9B9P - chains A and B; structure by X-ray diffraction, 3.18 A resolution.

Chain A (and B):
Molecule: Ketol-acid reductoisomerase (NADP(+))
Organism: Staphylococcus aureus
Notes: EC 1.1.1.86; chain B of this document is another copy of the same molecule, construct and numbering; everything in this record applies to it too
Reference sequence: A0A4T9XKD7 (A0A4T9XKD7_STAAU); numbering as in UniProt (aligned over 1-334)
Chain sequence (340 residues; numbered 1 to 340; the number before each row is that of its first residue):
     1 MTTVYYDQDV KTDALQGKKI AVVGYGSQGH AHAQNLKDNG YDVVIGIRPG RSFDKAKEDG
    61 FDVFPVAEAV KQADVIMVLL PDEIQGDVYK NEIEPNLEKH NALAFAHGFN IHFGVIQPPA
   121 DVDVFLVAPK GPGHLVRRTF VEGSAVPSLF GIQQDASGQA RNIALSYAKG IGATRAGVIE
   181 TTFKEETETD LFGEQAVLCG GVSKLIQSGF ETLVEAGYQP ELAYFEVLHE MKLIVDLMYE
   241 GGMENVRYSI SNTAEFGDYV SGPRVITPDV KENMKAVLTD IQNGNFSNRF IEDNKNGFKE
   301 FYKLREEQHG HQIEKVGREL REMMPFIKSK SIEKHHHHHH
Unresolved in the structure: 1-2, 326-340 (chain B: 1, 327-340)
Construct notes: expression tag (335-340)

Interface between chain A and chain B:
Contacting residue pairs - 202 pairs, chain A then chain B:
  Tyr6(A) - Met323(B)
  Asp82(A) - Thr253(B)  hydrogen bond
  Glu83(A) - Asn252(B)  hydrogen bond
  Lys130(A) - Glu226(B)  salt bridge
  Gly131(A) - Leu233(B)
  Pro132(A) - Leu233(B)
  Ala145(A) - Pro325(B)
  Pro147(A) - Phe225(B)  hydrophobic
  Pro147(A) - Met324(B)  hydrophobic
  Leu149(A) - Leu222(B)  hydrophobic
  Ala176(A) - Met323(B)
  Glu180(A) - Gln219(B)  hydrogen bond (backbone-side chain)
  Thr181(A) - Leu222(B)
  Lys184(A) - Tyr218(B)
  Glu185(A) - Tyr218(B)
  Glu185(A) - Gln219(B)  hydrogen bond (side chain-backbone)
  Glu185(A) - Leu222(B)
  Glu188(A) - Tyr218(B)  hydrogen bond
  Thr189(A) - Tyr218(B)
  Thr189(A) - Glu226(B)
  Asp190(A) - Glu226(B)
  Phe192(A) - Gly209(B)
  Phe192(A) - Thr212(B)
  Phe192(A) - Leu213(B)  hydrophobic
  Gly193(A) - Glu226(B)
  Glu194(A) - Ala254(B)
  Gln195(A) - Gly257(B)
  Gln195(A) - Ser261(B)  hydrogen bond
  Val197(A) - Val227(B)
  Leu198(A) - Glu226(B)
  Leu198(A) - Met231(B)  hydrophobic
  Leu198(A) - Ile234(B)
  Cys199(A) - Ile234(B)  hydrophobic
  Cys199(A) - Asp258(B)
  Gly200(A) - Asp258(B)
  Gly200(A) - Gly262(B)
  Gly201(A) - Ile266(B)
  Ser203(A) - Met243(B)
  Ser203(A) - Arg247(B)  hydrogen bond
  Ser203(A) - Asp258(B)  hydrogen bond
  Lys204(A) - Ile266(B)
  Leu205(A) - Ala196(B)
  Leu205(A) - Val197(B)
  Leu205(A) - Gly201(B)
  Leu205(A) - Val202(B)  hydrophobic
  Leu205(A) - Leu205(B)  hydrophobic
  Leu205(A) - Ile266(B)
  Leu205(A) - Met274(B)
  Ile206(A) - Met238(B)  hydrophobic
  Ile206(A) - Met243(B)  hydrophobic
  Gln207(A) - Met243(B)
  Ser208(A) - Ile266(B)
  Ser208(A) - Met274(B)
  Gly209(A) - Phe192(B)
  Gly209(A) - Val197(B)
  Gly209(A) - Met274(B)  hydrogen bond (backbone-side chain)
  Glu211(A) - Lys271(B)  salt bridge
  Thr212(A) - Lys271(B)
  Thr212(A) - Met274(B)
  Thr212(A) - Lys275(B)
  Thr212(A) - Leu278(B)
  Leu213(A) - Phe192(B)  hydrophobic
  Glu215(A) - Lys271(B)  salt bridge
  Glu215(A) - Lys275(B)  salt bridge
  Ala216(A) - Leu278(B)  hydrophobic
  Tyr218(A) - Glu185(B)
  Tyr218(A) - Glu188(B)  hydrogen bond
  Tyr218(A) - Gln282(B)  hydrogen bond
  Gln219(A) - Glu180(B)  hydrogen bond (side chain-backbone)
  Gln219(A) - Thr181(B)
  Gln219(A) - Glu185(B)  hydrogen bond (backbone-side chain)
  Glu221(A) - Thr2(B)
  Leu222(A) - Lys130(B)
  Leu222(A) - Leu149(B)  hydrophobic
  Leu222(A) - Glu185(B)
  Leu222(A) - Thr189(B)
  Tyr224(A) - Gly242(B)
  Glu226(A) - Lys130(B)  salt bridge
  Glu226(A) - Thr189(B)
  Glu226(A) - Asp190(B)
  Glu226(A) - Gly193(B)
  Glu226(A) - Leu198(B)
  Val227(A) - Val197(B)
  Leu228(A) - Met238(B)  hydrophobic
  His229(A) - Tyr239(B)
  Glu230(A) - Leu198(B)
  Met231(A) - Val197(B)  hydrophobic
  Met231(A) - Leu198(B)
  Met231(A) - Val202(B)  hydrophobic
  Met231(A) - Val235(B)  hydrophobic
  Lys232(A) - Val235(B)
  Lys232(A) - Asp236(B)
  Lys232(A) - Tyr239(B)
  Leu233(A) - Pro132(B)
  Ile234(A) - Leu198(B)
  Val235(A) - Met231(B)  hydrophobic
  Val235(A) - Lys232(B)
  Val235(A) - Val235(B)  hydrophobic
  Asp236(A) - Lys232(B)  salt bridge
  Met238(A) - Ile206(B)  hydrophobic
  Met238(A) - Leu228(B)  hydrophobic
  Met238(A) - Met231(B)  hydrophobic
  Tyr239(A) - His229(B)
  Tyr239(A) - Lys232(B)
  Glu240(A) - Arg321(B)
  Gly241(A) - Arg321(B)  hydrogen bond (backbone-side chain)
  Gly242(A) - Arg321(B)
  Met243(A) - Ser203(B)
  Met243(A) - Ile206(B)  hydrophobic
  Met243(A) - Gln207(B)
  Glu244(A) - Glu314(B)
  Glu244(A) - Arg321(B)  salt bridge
  Arg247(A) - Ser203(B)  hydrogen bond
  Arg247(A) - Gln308(B)  hydrogen bond
  Ile250(A) - Cys199(B)  hydrophobic
  Asn252(A) - Glu83(B)  hydrogen bond
  Asn252(A) - Phe301(B)
  Asn252(A) - Arg305(B)
  Thr253(A) - Asp82(B)
  Thr253(A) - Phe286(B)
  Thr253(A) - Phe290(B)
  Ala254(A) - Glu194(B)
  Glu255(A) - Phe301(B)
  Glu255(A) - Arg305(B)  salt bridge
  Phe256(A) - Phe286(B)  hydrophobic
  Phe256(A) - Phe290(B)  hydrophobic
  Phe256(A) - Phe301(B)  hydrophobic
  Gly257(A) - Gln195(B)
  Gly257(A) - Phe286(B)
  Asp258(A) - Cys199(B)
  Asp258(A) - Gly200(B)
  Asp258(A) - Ser203(B)  hydrogen bond
  Tyr259(A) - Phe301(B)  hydrophobic
  Tyr259(A) - Leu304(B)  hydrophobic
  Tyr259(A) - Arg305(B)
  Tyr259(A) - Gln308(B)
  Val260(A) - Phe286(B)  hydrophobic
  Val260(A) - Arg289(B)
  Val260(A) - Leu304(B)  hydrophobic
  Ser261(A) - Gln195(B)  hydrogen bond
  Gly262(A) - Gly200(B)
  Arg264(A) - Asn273(B)  hydrogen bond (backbone-side chain)
  Arg264(A) - Ala276(B)
  Arg264(A) - Asp280(B)  salt bridge
  Val265(A) - Val270(B)
  Val265(A) - Asn273(B)  hydrogen bond (backbone-side chain)
  Val265(A) - Val277(B)  hydrophobic
  Ile266(A) - Gly201(B)
  Ile266(A) - Lys204(B)
  Ile266(A) - Leu205(B)  hydrophobic
  Ile266(A) - Ser208(B)
  Ile266(A) - Ile266(B)  hydrophobic
  Thr267(A) - Asn273(B)
  Val270(A) - Val265(B)  hydrophobic
  Val270(A) - Val270(B)  hydrophobic
  Lys271(A) - Glu211(B)  salt bridge
  Lys271(A) - Thr212(B)
  Lys271(A) - Glu215(B)  salt bridge
  Asn273(A) - Arg264(B)  hydrogen bond (side chain-backbone)
  Asn273(A) - Val265(B)  hydrogen bond (side chain-backbone)
  Asn273(A) - Thr267(B)
  Met274(A) - Leu205(B)  hydrophobic
  Met274(A) - Ser208(B)
  Met274(A) - Gly209(B)
  Met274(A) - Thr212(B)
  Met274(A) - Val265(B)  hydrophobic
  Ala276(A) - Arg264(B)
  Val277(A) - Arg264(B)
  Leu278(A) - Ala216(B)  hydrophobic
  Leu278(A) - Tyr218(B)
  Asp280(A) - Arg264(B)  salt bridge
  Gln282(A) - Tyr218(B)  hydrogen bond
  Phe286(A) - Thr253(B)
  Phe286(A) - Phe256(B)  hydrophobic
  Phe286(A) - Gly257(B)
  Arg289(A) - Val260(B)
  Phe290(A) - Thr253(B)
  Phe290(A) - Phe256(B)  hydrophobic
  Asp293(A) - Phe256(B)
  Glu300(A) - Phe256(B)
  Phe301(A) - Asn252(B)
  Phe301(A) - Glu255(B)
  Phe301(A) - Phe256(B)
  Phe301(A) - Tyr259(B)  hydrophobic
  Leu304(A) - Tyr259(B)  hydrophobic
  Arg305(A) - Asn252(B)  hydrogen bond
  Arg305(A) - Glu255(B)  salt bridge
  Arg305(A) - Tyr259(B)
  Gln308(A) - Arg247(B)  hydrogen bond
  Gln308(A) - Tyr259(B)
  Ile313(A) - Met243(B)  hydrophobic
  Glu314(A) - Met243(B)
  Glu314(A) - Glu244(B)
  Arg321(A) - Met238(B)
  Arg321(A) - Tyr239(B)  hydrogen bond (side chain-backbone)
  Arg321(A) - Glu240(B)  hydrogen bond (side chain-backbone)
  Arg321(A) - Gly241(B)  hydrogen bond (side chain-backbone)
  Arg321(A) - Gly242(B)
  Arg321(A) - Glu244(B)  salt bridge
  Met323(A) - Tyr6(B)  hydrogen bond
  Met323(A) - Ala176(B)
  Met324(A) - Pro147(B)  hydrophobic
Also at the interface, not in a pair above, chain A (109 interface residues in all): Val4, Ile179, Ala196, Val202, Phe225, Pro263, Lys275, Pro325
Also at the interface, not in a pair above, chain B (112 interface residues in all): Phe109, Gly131, Ala145, Ile179, Lys184, Glu186, Glu221, Tyr224, Glu230, Ile250, Pro263, Asp293, Phe298, Ile313, Arg318

Overview:
Chain A and chain B form an interface of 109 and 112 residues respectively, with 30 hydrogen bonds and 14 salt
bridges. Polar pairs include Lys130(A)-Glu226(B), Glu211(A)-Lys271(B) and Glu215(A)-Lys271(B).
Both chains are Ketol-acid reductoisomerase (NADP(+)) (Staphylococcus aureus). Entry 9B9P (Crystal structure
of Staphylococcus aureus ketol-acid reductoisomerase in complex with Mg2+, and JK-5-114) was determined by
X-ray diffraction (same publication as 9BAE and 9BAG).
